PDB entry 6VRY | X-ray diffraction, 1.40 A resolution | chains L and H of the 3 polymer chains in the assembly

[Chain L]
Name: NCI09 light chain
Organism: Macaca mulatta
Sequence (214 residues; each row starts with the number of its first residue):
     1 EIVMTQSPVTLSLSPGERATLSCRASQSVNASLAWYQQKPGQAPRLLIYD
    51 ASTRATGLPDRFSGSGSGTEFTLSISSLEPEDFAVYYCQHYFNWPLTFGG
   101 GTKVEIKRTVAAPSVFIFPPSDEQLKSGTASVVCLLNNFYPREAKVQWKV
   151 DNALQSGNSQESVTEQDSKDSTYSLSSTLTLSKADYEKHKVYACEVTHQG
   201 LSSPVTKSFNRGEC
Disulfide bonds: Cys-23/Cys-88, Cys-134/Cys-194
Covalent attachments: glycan linked to Asn-30

[Chain H]
Name: NCI09 heavy chain
Organism: Macaca mulatta
Sequence (236 residues; row label = number of the first residue in the row; a row labelled like 82A-82C holds insertion residues (82A, then the next letters in order)):
     1 QVQLQESGPGLVKPSETLSLTCAVSGGSISDYYYW
   35A N
    36 WIRQFPGKGLEWIGNIY
   52A G
    53 KSASTYYNPSLKSRVSISKDTSKNQFFLKL
82A-82C SSV
    83 TAADTAVYYCAREYCIGS
100A-100F TCYPIL
   101 DSWGQGAVVTVSSASTKGPSVFPLAPSSKSTSGGTAALGCLVKDYFPEPV
   151 TVSWNSGALTSGVHTFPAVLQSSGLYSLSSVVTVPSSSLGTQTYICNVNH
   201 KPSNTKVDKRVEPKSCDKGLEVLFQ
Not modelled in the structure: 215-225
Disulfide bonds: Cys-22/Cys-92, Cys-97/Cys-100B, Cys-140/Cys-196

[Chain L / chain H interface]
Contacting residue pairs - 79 pairs, chain L then chain H:
  Ala-34(L) with Ile-100E(H), hydrophobic
  Tyr-36(L) with Ile-100E(H); Leu-100F(H), hydrogen bond (side chain-backbone); Trp-103(H), hydrophobic
  Gln-38(L) with Gln-39(H), hydrogen bond; Tyr-91(H)
  Gln-42(L) with Tyr-91(H)
  Ala-43(L) with Tyr-91(H), hydrophobic; Trp-103(H), hydrophobic; Gly-104(H)
  Pro-44(L) with Trp-103(H), hydrogen bond (backbone-side chain)
  Leu-46(L) with Ile-100E(H), hydrophobic; Leu-100F(H)
  Tyr-49(L) with Tyr-96(H), hydrogen bond; Ile-98(H); Tyr-100C(H), hydrophobic; Ile-100E(H), hydrophobic
  Asp-50(L) with Tyr-100C(H), hydrogen bond
  Tyr-87(L) with Gln-39(H), hydrogen bond; Lys-43(H), hydrogen bond (side chain-backbone); Leu-45(H), hydrophobic
  Gln-89(L) with Pro-100D(H), hydrogen bond (side chain-backbone); Ile-100E(H); Leu-100F(H)
  Tyr-91(L) with Tyr-100C(H), hydrophobic; Pro-100D(H), hydrophobic; Ile-100E(H), hydrophobic
  Trp-94(L) with Trp-47(H), hydrophobic; Asn-50(H); Tyr-58(H)
  Pro-95(L) with Trp-47(H), hydrophobic; Asn-60(H); Pro-61(H)
  Leu-96(L) with Trp-47(H); Pro-100D(H)
  Phe-98(L) with Leu-45(H)
  Phe-116(L) with Lys-129(H); Ser-130(H); Ser-132(H); Thr-135(H); Ala-137(H), hydrophobic
  Ile-117(L) with Lys-129(H), hydrogen bond (backbone-backbone); Ser-130(H)
  Phe-118(L) with Leu-124(H); Ala-125(H); Ser-130(H); Ala-137(H)
  Pro-119(L) with Lys-129(H)
  Ser-121(L) with Phe-122(H); Pro-123(H)
  Glu-123(L) with Pro-123(H)
  Gln-124(L) with Phe-122(H); Lys-143(H)
  Ser-131(L) with Leu-141(H); Lys-143(H)
  Val-133(L) with Leu-124(H), hydrophobic
  Leu-135(L) with Ala-137(H), hydrophobic; Phe-166(H), hydrophobic; Val-181(H), hydrophobic
  Asn-137(L) with His-164(H), hydrogen bond; Thr-183(H)
  Asn-138(L) with His-164(H), hydrogen bond
  Gln-160(L) with Val-169(H); Leu-170(H), hydrogen bond (side chain-backbone); Gln-171(H)
  Glu-161(L) with Val-169(H)
  Ser-162(L) with Phe-166(H); Pro-167(H), hydrogen bond (side chain-backbone)
  Val-163(L) with Pro-167(H)
  Thr-164(L) with Phe-166(H)
  Ser-174(L) with His-164(H), hydrogen bond; Phe-166(H)
  Leu-175(L) with Phe-166(H)
  Ser-176(L) with Phe-166(H)
  Lys-207(L) with Lys-129(H), hydrogen bond (side chain-backbone)
  Phe-209(L) with Lys-129(H)
  Glu-213(L) with Lys-129(H), hydrogen bond (backbone-side chain)
  Cys-214(L) with Lys-129(H), hydrogen bond (backbone-side chain); Lys-214(H), hydrogen bond (side chain-backbone)
Also at the interface, not in a pair above, chain L (42 interface residues in all): Pro-120, Thr-129
Also at the interface, not in a pair above, chain H (46 interface residues in all): Ile-37, Glu-46, Ser-127, Thr-131, Ala-136, Leu-138, Thr-165, Ser-179, Lys-209

[Summary]
42 residues of chain L and 46 residues of chain H are in contact, with 18 hydrogen bonds. Polar contacts
include Tyr-36(L)/Leu-100F(H), Gln-38(L)/Gln-39(H) and Pro-44(L)/Trp-103(H).
Here chain L is NCI09 light chain and chain H is NCI09 heavy chain, both from Macaca mulatta. Entry 6VRY
(Structure of NCI09 fab in complex with SIV V2 peptide) was determined by X-ray diffraction.
